Entry 3OWK (X-ray diffraction, 1.80 A resolution); this record covers chain A.

== Chain A ==
Protein: CSNK2A1 protein
Source organism: Homo sapiens
Reference sequence: Q5U5J2 (Q5U5J2_HUMAN); residue numbers follow UniProt; this construct covers 1-331
Chain sequence (331 residues; numbered 1 to 331; the number before each row is that of its first residue):
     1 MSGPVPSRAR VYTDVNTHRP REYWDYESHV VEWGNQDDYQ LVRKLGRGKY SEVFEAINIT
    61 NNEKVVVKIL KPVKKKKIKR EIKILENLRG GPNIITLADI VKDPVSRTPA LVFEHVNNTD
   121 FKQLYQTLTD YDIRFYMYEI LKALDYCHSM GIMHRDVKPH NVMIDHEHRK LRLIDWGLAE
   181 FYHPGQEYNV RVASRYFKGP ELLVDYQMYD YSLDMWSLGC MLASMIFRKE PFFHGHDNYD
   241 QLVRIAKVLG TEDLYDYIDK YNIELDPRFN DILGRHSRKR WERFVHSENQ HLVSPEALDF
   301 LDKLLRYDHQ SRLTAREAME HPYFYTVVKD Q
Not modelled in the structure: 1
Residues lining bound ligands: 18E (7-chloro-10-methyl-11H-benzo[g]pyrido[4,3-b]indol-3-ol): L45, V53, V66, K68, I95, F113, E114, H115, V116, N117, M163, I174, D175
What the authors report for this chain:
  - binding site for 18E: K68, V116

== Summary ==
Bound to chain A: compound 18E. The paper reports a binding site for 18E at K68 and V116.
Chain A is CSNK2A1 protein (Homo sapiens); the structure, Human CK2 catalytic domain in complex with a
benzopyridoindole derivative inhibitor, was determined by X-ray diffraction, deposited together with 3OWJ and
3OWL.
